Entry 7KAB (X-ray diffraction, 2.50 A resolution); this record covers chains B and C of the 3 polymer chains in the assembly.

== Chain B ==
Name: Phenylalanine--tRNA ligase beta subunit
Organism: Mycobacterium tuberculosis (strain ATCC 25618 / H37Rv)
Notes: EC 6.1.1.20
Reference sequence: P9WFU1 (SYFB_MYCTU); residue numbers follow UniProt; this construct covers 1-831
Amino-acid sequence (835 residues; numbered -3 to 831; the number before each row is that of its first residue; numbers below 1 keep their minus sign (Gln-3 is residue -3)):
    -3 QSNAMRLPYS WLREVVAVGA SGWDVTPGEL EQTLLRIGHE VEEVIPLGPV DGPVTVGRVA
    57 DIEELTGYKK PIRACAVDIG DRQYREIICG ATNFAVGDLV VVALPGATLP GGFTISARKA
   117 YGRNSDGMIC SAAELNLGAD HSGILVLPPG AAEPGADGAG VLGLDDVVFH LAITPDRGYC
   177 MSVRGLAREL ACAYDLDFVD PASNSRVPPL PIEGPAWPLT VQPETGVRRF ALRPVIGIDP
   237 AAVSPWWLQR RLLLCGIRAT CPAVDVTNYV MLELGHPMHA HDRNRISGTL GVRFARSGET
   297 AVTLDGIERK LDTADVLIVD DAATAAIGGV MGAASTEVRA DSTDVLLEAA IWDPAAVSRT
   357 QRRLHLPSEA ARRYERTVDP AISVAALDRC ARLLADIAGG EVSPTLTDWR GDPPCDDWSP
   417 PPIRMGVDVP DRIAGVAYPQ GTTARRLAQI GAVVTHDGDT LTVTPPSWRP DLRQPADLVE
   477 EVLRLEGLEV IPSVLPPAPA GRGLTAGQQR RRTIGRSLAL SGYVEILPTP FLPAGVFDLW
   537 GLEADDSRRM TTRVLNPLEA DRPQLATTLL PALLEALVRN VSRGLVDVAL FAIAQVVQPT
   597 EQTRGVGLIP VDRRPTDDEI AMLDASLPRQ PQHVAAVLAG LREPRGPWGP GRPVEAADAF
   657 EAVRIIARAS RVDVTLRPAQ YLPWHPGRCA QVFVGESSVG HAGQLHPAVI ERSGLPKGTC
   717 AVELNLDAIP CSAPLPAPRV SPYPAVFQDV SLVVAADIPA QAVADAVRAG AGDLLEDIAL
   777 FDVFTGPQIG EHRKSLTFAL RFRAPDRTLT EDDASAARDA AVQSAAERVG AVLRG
Construct notes: expression tag (-3 to 0)
UniProt features mapped onto this chain:
  - binding site (Mg(2+)): Asp467, Asp473, Glu476, Glu477
Metal / ion sites: Mg2+ site 1: Glu476 (shared with 1 residue of chain A); Mg2+ site 2: Phe743, Glu807 (shared with A39(C) of chain C)
Ligand contacts:
  - s-1,2-propanediol (PGO): Glu485, Val486, Ile487, Pro488
  - r-1,2-propanediol (PGR): Gly518, Asp583, Val584, Ala585, Leu637, Arg638, Pro640

== Chain C ==
Molecule: tRNA(Phe)
Sequence (77 nucleotides; each row starts with the number of its first residue):
     1 GGCCAGGUAG CUCAGUCGGU AUGAGCGUCC GCCUGAAAAG CGGAAGGUCG GCGGUUCGAU
    61 CCCGCCCCUG GCCACCA
Unresolved in the structure: 1-4, 71-77
Metal / ion sites: Mg2+ site 1: G27, A39; Mg2+ site 2 near C29 (its only coordinating residue here); Mg2+ site 3: A39 (shared with Phe743(B), Glu807(B) of chain B); Mg2+ site 4 near G46 (its only coordinating residue here)

== How chain B and chain C interact ==
Pairs across the interface (15):
  Gln744(B) with A38(C), sugar contact
  Asp745(B) with A37(C), hydrogen bond to the sugar; A38(C), hydrogen bond to the sugar
  Ser747(B) with A36(C), hydrogen bond to the base; A37(C), base contact
  Phe777(B) with A37(C), sugar contact
  Asp778(B) with G35(C), hydrogen bond to the base; A36(C), base contact
  Phe780(B) with G35(C), stacking on the base
  Gln784(B) with G35(C), hydrogen bond to the sugar
  Thr793(B) with A36(C), hydrogen bond to the base; A37(C), base contact
  Arg830(B) with U34(C), sugar contact; G35(C), hydrogen bond to the base; A36(C), base contact
Interface residues without a listed pair, chain B (12 interface residues in all): Phe743, Val746, Ser791
Interface residues without a listed pair, chain C (6 interface residues in all): A39

== Summary ==
12 residues of chain B and 6 residues of chain C are in contact; the contacts include 7 hydrogen bonds and 1
aromatic stacking contact. Among the polar pairs are Ser747(B)-A36(C), Asp778(B)-G35(C) and Thr793(B)-A36(C).
Ligands of chain B: r-1,2-propanediol and s-1,2-propanediol.
Chain B is Phenylalanine--tRNA ligase beta subunit (Mycobacterium tuberculosis (strain ATCC 25618 / H37Rv))
and chain C is tRNA(Phe); the structure, M. tuberculosis PheRS complex with cognate precursor tRNA and
phenylalanine, was determined by X-ray diffraction (same publication as 7K98, 7K9M and 7KA0).
